Entry 5KZC (X-ray diffraction, 3.25 A resolution); this record covers chains A and L of the 3 polymer chains in the assembly.

[Chain A]
Name: Engineered outer domain of gp120
From: Homo sapiens
Chain sequence (182 residues; row label = number of the first residue in the row):
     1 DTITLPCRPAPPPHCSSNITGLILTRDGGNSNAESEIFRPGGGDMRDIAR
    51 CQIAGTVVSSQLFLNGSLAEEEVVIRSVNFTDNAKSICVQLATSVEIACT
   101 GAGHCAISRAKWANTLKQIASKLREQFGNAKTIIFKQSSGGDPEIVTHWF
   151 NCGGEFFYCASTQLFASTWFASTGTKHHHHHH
Unresolved in the structure: 1, 172-182
Disulfide bonds: Cys7-Cys159, Cys15-Cys152, Cys51-Cys88, Cys99-Cys105
Covalent attachments: N-acetylglucosamine (NAG) linked to Asn18, Asn65; glycan linked to Asn79

[Chain L]
Name: VRC01 Fab light chain
From: Homo sapiens
Notes: antibody fragment or engineered binder
Chain sequence (210 residues; each row starts with the number of its first residue; note: 6 numbers in that range are skipped by the numbering (no residue carries them; nothing is unmodelled there)):
     1 EIVLTQSPGTLSLSPGETAIISCRTSQYGS
    33 LAWYQQRPGQAPRLVIYSGSTRAAGIPDRFSGSRWGPDYNLTISNLESGD
    83 FGVYYCQQY
    96 EFFGQGTKVQVDIKRTVAAPSVFIFPPSDEQLKSGTASVVCLLNNFYPRE
   146 AKVQWKVDNALQSGNSQESVTEQDSKDSTYSLSSTLTLSKADYEKHKVYA
   196 CEVTHQGLRSPVTKSFNRGEC
Unresolved in the structure: 1, 214-216
Disulfide bonds: Cys23-Cys88, Cys136-Cys196

[Interface between chain A and chain L]
Contacting residue pairs (10; chain A residue first):
  Gly28(A) - Glu96(L)
  Gly29(A) - Glu96(L)  hydrogen bond (backbone-side chain)
  Gly29(A) - Phe97(L)
  Asn30(A) - Ile2(L)
  Asn30(A) - Phe97(L)
  Asn79(A) - Tyr91(L)  hydrogen bond
  Thr81(A) - Gln27(L)
  Thr81(A) - Tyr91(L)  hydrogen bond
  Asp82(A) - Tyr91(L)
  Asn83(A) - Glu96(L)  hydrogen bond

[In short]
The interface between chain A and chain L involves 7 residues on one side and 5 on the other, with 4 hydrogen
bonds. Among the polar pairs are Gly29(A)-Glu96(L), Asn79(A)-Tyr91(L) and Thr81(A)-Tyr91(L). Covalently linked
N-acetylglucosamine: at Asn18(A) and Asn65(A).
Here chain A is Engineered outer domain of gp120 and chain L is VRC01 Fab light chain, both from Homo sapiens.
Entry 5KZC (Crystal structure of an HIV-1 gp120 engineered outer domain with a Man9 glycan at position N276
...) was determined by X-ray diffraction together with 5D9Q from the same study.
